5HEK - chains A and B of the 4 polymer chains in the assembly; structure by X-ray diffraction, 3.00 A resolution.

Chain A (and B):
Protein: Adenine specific DNA methyltransferase (DpnA)
From: Helicobacter pylori (strain ATCC 700392 / 26695)
Notes: chain B of this document is another copy of the same molecule, construct and numbering; everything in this record applies to it too
UniProt: O24891 (O24891_HELPY); numbering as in UniProt (aligned over 1-232)
Amino-acid sequence (240 residues; numbered 1 to 240; the number before each row is that of its first residue):
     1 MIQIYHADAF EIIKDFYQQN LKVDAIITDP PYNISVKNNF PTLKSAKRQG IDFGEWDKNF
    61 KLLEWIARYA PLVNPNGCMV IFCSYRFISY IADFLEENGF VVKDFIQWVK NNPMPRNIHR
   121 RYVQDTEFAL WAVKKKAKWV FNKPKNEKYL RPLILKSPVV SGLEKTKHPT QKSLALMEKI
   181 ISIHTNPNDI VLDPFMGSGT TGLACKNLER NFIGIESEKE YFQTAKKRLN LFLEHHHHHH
Not modelled in the structure: 34-57, 160-170, 233-240 (chain B: 32-58, 116, 154, 156-172, 232-240)
Sequence notes: expression tag (233-240)
Reported in the primary citation:
  - self-association interface (contacts with another copy of this molecule): Glu96
  - mutagenesis - P41S: decreased catalytic activity on 5'-GGAG-3'
  - mutagenesis - P41S: unchanged catalytic activity on 5'-GAGG-3' or 5'-GAAG-3'
  - mutagenesis - N111T, M196A, G199A: unchanged catalytic activity
  - specificity-determining residues: Pro41
  - catalytic residues: Asp29 (proposed by the authors, not directly observed)
  - mutagenesis - D29A, E216A: abolished catalytic activity
  - mutagenesis - F195A: decreased expression

How chain A and chain B interact:
Contacting residue pairs (18; chain A residue first):
  Tyr17(A) - Tyr17(B)
  Tyr17(A) - Gln18(B)
  Gln18(A) - Tyr17(B)
  Asn20(A) - Gln18(B)
  Lys22(A) - Lys14(B)
  Phe60(A) - Phe60(B)  hydrophobic
  Phe60(A) - Leu63(B)  hydrophobic
  Phe60(A) - Phe94(B)  hydrophobic
  Glu64(A) - Phe94(B)
  Ala67(A) - Phe60(B)  hydrophobic
  Ala67(A) - Glu64(B)
  Ala67(A) - Arg68(B)  hydrogen bond (backbone-side chain)
  Arg68(A) - Glu64(B)  salt bridge
  Arg68(A) - Ala67(B)
  Pro71(A) - Arg68(B)
  Phe94(A) - Phe60(B)  hydrophobic
  Glu97(A) - Phe60(B)
  Asn98(A) - Phe60(B)
Also at the interface, not in a pair above, chain A (14 interface residues in all): Lys14, Lys58
Also at the interface, not in a pair above, chain B (12 interface residues in all): Lys61, Pro71, Tyr90

Summary:
Chain A and chain B form an interface of 14 and 12 residues respectively, with 1 hydrogen bond and 1 salt
bridge. Among the polar pairs are Arg68(A)-Glu64(B) and Ala67(A)-Arg68(B). The paper reports the catalytic
residue Asp29(A); D29A and E216A of chain A abolish catalytic activity; 7 substitutions were tested in all.
Both chains are Adenine specific DNA methyltransferase (DpnA) (Helicobacter pylori (strain ATCC 700392 /
26695)). Entry 5HEK (crystal structure of M1.HpyAVI) was determined by X-ray diffraction, deposited together
with 5HFJ.
